PDB entry 6WT9 | X-ray diffraction, 2.30 A resolution | chain A

# Chain A
Molecule: NTP_transf_2 domain-containing protein
From: Capnocytophaga granulosa
Reference sequence: A0A381HBN1 (A0A381HBN1_9FLAO); residues 2-351 here = UniProt positions 2-351
Sequence (351 residues; each row starts with the number of its first residue):
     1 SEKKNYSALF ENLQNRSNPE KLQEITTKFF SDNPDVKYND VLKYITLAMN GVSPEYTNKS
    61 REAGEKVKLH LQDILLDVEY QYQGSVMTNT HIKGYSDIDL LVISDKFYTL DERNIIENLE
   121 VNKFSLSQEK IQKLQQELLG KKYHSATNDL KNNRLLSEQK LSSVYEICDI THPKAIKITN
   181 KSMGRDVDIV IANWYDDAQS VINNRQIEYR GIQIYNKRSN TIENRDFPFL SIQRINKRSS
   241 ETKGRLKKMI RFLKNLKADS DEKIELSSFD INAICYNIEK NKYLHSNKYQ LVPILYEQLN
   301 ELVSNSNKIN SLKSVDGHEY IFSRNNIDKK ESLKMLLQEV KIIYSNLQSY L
Not modelled in the structure: 1-3, 107-145, 198-203, 324-325
Differences from the reference sequence: expression tag (1)
Modified positions: Mse49, Mse87, Mse183, Mse249, Mse335 (selenomethionine; parent Met)

# Overview
Chain A is NTP_transf_2 domain-containing protein (Capnocytophaga granulosa); the structure, Structure of
STING-associated CdnE c-di-GMP synthase from Capnocytophaga granulosa, was determined by X-ray diffraction,
deposited together with 6WT4, 6WT6, 6WT7 and 6WT8.
